PDB entry 1V8O | X-ray diffraction, 2.80 A resolution | chains A and C of the 4 polymer chains in the assembly

[Chain A]
Name: hypothetical protein PAE2754
Organism: Pyrobaculum aerophilum
UniProtKB: Q8ZUJ3 (Q8ZUJ3_PYRAE); residue numbers follow UniProt; this construct covers 1-133
Amino-acid sequence (158 residues; each row starts with the number of its first residue; numbers below 1 keep their minus sign (Met-24 is residue -24)):
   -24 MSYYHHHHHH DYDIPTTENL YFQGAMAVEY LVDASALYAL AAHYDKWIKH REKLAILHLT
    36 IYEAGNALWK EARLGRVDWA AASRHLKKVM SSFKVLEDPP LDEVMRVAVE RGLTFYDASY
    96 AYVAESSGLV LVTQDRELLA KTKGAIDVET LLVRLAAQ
Not modelled in the structure: -24 to 1
Construct notes: expression tag (-24 to 0); modified residue (1); engineered mutation Ala2 (Pro in Q8ZUJ3), Mse65 (Leu in Q8ZUJ3), Mse80 (Leu in Q8ZUJ3)
Modified positions: Mse1 (selenomethionine); Mse65 (selenomethionine; parent Met); Mse80 (selenomethionine; parent Met)
Curated features (UniProtKB/Swiss-Prot):
  - binding site (Mg(2+)): Asp8, Asp92, Asp110

[Chain C]
Name: hypothetical protein PAE2754
Organism: Pyrobaculum aerophilum
UniProtKB: Q8ZUJ3 (Q8ZUJ3_PYRAE); residue numbers follow UniProt; this construct covers 2-133
Amino-acid sequence (158 residues; row label = number of the first residue in the row; a row labelled like 1A-1B holds insertion residues (1A, then the next letters in order); numbers below 1 keep their minus sign (Met-22 is residue -22)):
   -22 MSYYHHHHHH DYDIPTTENL YFQG
 1A-1B AM
     2 AVEYLVDASA LYALAAHYDK WIKHREKLAI LHLTIYEAGN ALWKEARLGR VDWAAASRHL
    62 KKVMSSFKVL EDPPLDEVMR VAVERGLTFY DASYAYVAES SGLVLVTQDR ELLAKTKGAI
   122 DVETLLVRLA AQ
Not modelled in the structure: -22 to 0
Construct notes: expression tag (-22 to 1, 1A); modified residue (1B); engineered mutation Ala2 (Phe in Q8ZUJ3), Mse65 (Leu in Q8ZUJ3), Mse80 (Leu in Q8ZUJ3)
Modified positions: Mse1B (selenomethionine; parent Met); Mse65 (selenomethionine; parent Met); Mse80 (selenomethionine; parent Met)
Curated features (UniProtKB/Swiss-Prot):
  - binding site (Mg(2+)): Asp8, Asp92, Asp110

[How chain A and chain C interact]
Contacting residue pairs (18; chain A residue first):
  Ser10(A) - Leu49(C)
  Ala47(A) - Arg111(C)
  Arg48(A) - Gln109(C)
  Arg48(A) - Asp110(C)  salt bridge
  Arg48(A) - Arg111(C)  hydrogen bond (backbone-backbone)
  Arg48(A) - Glu112(C)  salt bridge
  Leu49(A) - Gln109(C)
  Leu49(A) - Asp110(C)
  Gly50(A) - Arg111(C)
  Gln109(A) - Arg48(C)
  Gln109(A) - Leu49(C)
  Gln109(A) - Gly50(C)
  Asp110(A) - Arg48(C)  salt bridge
  Asp110(A) - Leu49(C)
  Arg111(A) - Arg48(C)  hydrogen bond (backbone-backbone)
  Arg111(A) - Leu49(C)
  Arg111(A) - Gly50(C)
  Glu112(A) - Arg48(C)  salt bridge
Also at the interface, not in a pair above, chain A (10 interface residues in all): Asp92
Also at the interface, not in a pair above, chain C (9 interface residues in all): Ser10, Ala47

[In short]
10 residues of chain A face 9 of chain C across their interface, with 2 hydrogen bonds and 4 salt bridges.
Polar pairs include Arg48(A)-Asp110(C), Arg48(A)-Glu112(C) and Arg48(A)-Arg111(C). Curated annotation
(UniProt) lists 3 Mg2+-binding residues on chain A; 3 Mg2+-binding residues on chain C.
Chain A and chain C are both hypothetical protein PAE2754 (Pyrobaculum aerophilum); the structure, Crystal
Structure of PAE2754 from Pyrobaculum aerophilum, was determined by X-ray diffraction, deposited together with
1V8P.
